PDB entry 4TV8 | X-ray diffraction, 2.10 A resolution | chains B and C of the 6 polymer chains in the assembly

[Chain B]
Name: Tubulin beta-2B chain
From: Bos taurus
UniProt: Q6B856 (TBB2B_BOVIN); the author numbering skips numbers that UniProt does not, so the offset changes along the chain: 1-42 = UniProt 1-42; 45-360 = UniProt 43-358; 369-455 = UniProt 359-445
Chain sequence (445 residues; row label = number of the first residue in the row; note: 10 numbers in that range are skipped by the numbering (no residue carries them; nothing is unmodelled there)):
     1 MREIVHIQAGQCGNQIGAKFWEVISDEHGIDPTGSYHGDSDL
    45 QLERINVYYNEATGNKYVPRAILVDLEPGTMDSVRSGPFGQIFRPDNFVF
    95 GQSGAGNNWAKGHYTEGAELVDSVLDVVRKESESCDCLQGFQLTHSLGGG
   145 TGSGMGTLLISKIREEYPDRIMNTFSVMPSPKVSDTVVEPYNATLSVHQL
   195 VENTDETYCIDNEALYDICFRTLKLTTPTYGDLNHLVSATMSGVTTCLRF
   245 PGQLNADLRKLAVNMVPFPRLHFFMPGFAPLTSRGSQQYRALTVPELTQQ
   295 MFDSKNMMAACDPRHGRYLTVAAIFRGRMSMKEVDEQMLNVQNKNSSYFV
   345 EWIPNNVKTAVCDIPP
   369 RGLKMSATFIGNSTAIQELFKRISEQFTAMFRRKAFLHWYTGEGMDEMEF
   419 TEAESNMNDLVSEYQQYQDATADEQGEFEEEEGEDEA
Disordered / not traced: 279, 439-455
Ion coordination: Mg2+: Q11 (together with GDP); Ca2+ near E113 (its only coordinating residue here)
Small-molecule neighbours: GDP (guanosine-5'-diphosphate): G10, Q11, C12, Q15, I16, N101, S140, G142, G143, G144, T145, G146, S147, V171, P173, V177, D179, E183, N206, L209, Y224, L227, N228
Swiss-Prot annotation at these positions:
  - motif: M1 to I4 (MREI motif)
  - binding site (GTP): Q11, E71, S140, G144, T145, G146, N206, N228
  - binding site (Mg(2+)): E71
  - modified residue: S40 (Phosphoserine), T57 (Phosphothreonine), K60 (N6-acetyllysine), S174 (Phosphoserine), T287 (Phosphothreonine), T292 (Phosphothreonine), R320 (Omega-N-methylarginine), E448 (5-glutamyl polyglutamate)
  - cross-link (Glycyl lysine isopeptide (Lys-Gly)): K60 (interchain with G-Cter in ubiquitin), K326 (interchain with G-Cter in ubiquitin)
What the authors report for this chain:
  - binding site for the ligand 3GT: N101, N102, K105, V181, V182, F404, Y408

[Chain C]
Name: Tubulin alpha-1B chain
From: Bos taurus
Notes: fragment: stathmin-like domain
UniProt: P81947 (TBA1B_BOVIN); numbering as in UniProt (aligned over 1-451)
Chain sequence (451 residues; each row starts with the number of its first residue):
     1 MRECISIHVGQAGVQIGNACWELYCLEHGIQPDGQMPSDKTIGGGDDSFN
    51 TFFSETGAGKHVPRAVFVDLEPTVIDEVRTGTYRQLFHPEQLITGKEDAA
   101 NNYARGHYTIGKEIIDLVLDRIRKLADQCTGLQGFLVFHSFGGGTGSGFT
   151 SLLMERLSVDYGKKSKLEFSIYPAPQVSTAVVEPYNSILTTHTTLEHSDC
   201 AFMVDNEAIYDICRRNLDIERPTYTNLNRLISQIVSSITASLRFDGALNV
   251 DLTEFQTNLVPYPRIHFPLATYAPVISAEKAYHEQLSVAEITNACFEPAN
   301 QMVKCDPRHGKYMACCLLYRGDVVPKDVNAAIATIKTKRSIQFVDWCPTG
   351 FKVGINYQPPTVVPGGDLAKVQRAVCMLSNTTAIAEAWARLDHKFDLMYA
   401 KRAFVHWYVGEGMEEGEFSEAREDMAALEKDYEEVGVDSVEGEGEEEGEE
   451 Y
Disordered / not traced: 441-451
Ion coordination: Ca2+: D39, T41, G44, E55
Small-molecule neighbours: GTP (guanosine-5'-triphosphate): G10, Q11, A12, Q15, I16, D69, D98, A99, A100, N101, S140, G142, G143, G144, T145, G146, I171, P173, V177, S178, T179, E183, N206, Y224, L227, N228, I231

[Chain B / chain C interface]
Residue-residue contacts (41):
  E71(B) with R2(C), salt bridge
  Q96(B) with M1(C); R2(C), hydrogen bond (backbone-side chain)
  S97(B) with R2(C)
  N101(B) with E254(C), hydrogen bond
  D179(B) with K352(C), hydrogen bond (backbone-side chain)
  T180(B) with N258(C)
  V181(B) with N258(C), hydrogen bond (backbone-side chain); P348(C), hydrophobic
  V182(B) with T257(C)
  T221(B) with K326(C); N329(C)
  A397(B) with W346(C)
  M398(B) with W346(C)
  R400(B) with D345(C), salt bridge; S439(C), hydrogen bond
  R401(B) with Y262(C), hydrogen bond (backbone-side chain); D345(C), salt bridge; W346(C); E434(C), hydrogen bond (side chain-backbone); V435(C); V437(C), hydrogen bond (side chain-backbone); D438(C); S439(C), hydrogen bond
  K402(B) with Y262(C)
  A403(B) with P261(C); Y262(C); W346(C), hydrophobic
  F404(B) with T257(C); N258(C); V260(C); P261(C), hydrogen bond (backbone-backbone); C347(C), hydrophobic
  H406(B) with V260(C), hydrogen bond (side chain-backbone); P261(C); Y262(C); P263(C)
  W407(B) with Q256(C); T257(C), hydrogen bond (side chain-backbone); V260(C), hydrogen bond (side chain-backbone)
  G410(B) with K163(C), hydrogen bond (backbone-side chain)
Also at the interface, not in a pair above, chain B (23 interface residues in all): G98, G100, T220, L405
Also at the interface, not in a pair above, chain C (24 interface residues in all): M313

[Overview]
The interface between chain B and chain C involves 23 residues on one side and 24 on the other; the contacts
include 14 hydrogen bonds and 3 salt bridges. Polar pairs include E71(B)-R2(C), R400(B)-D345(C) and
R401(B)-D345(C). The paper reports a binding site for the ligand 3GT at N101(B), N102(B) and K105(B) among
others.
Here chain B is Tubulin beta-2B chain and chain C is Tubulin alpha-1B chain, both from Bos taurus. Entry 4TV8
(Tubulin-Maytansine complex) was determined by X-ray diffraction, deposited together with 4TUY and 4TV9.
